8Y6U - chains 1 and C of the 11 polymer chains in the assembly; structure by electron microscopy, 3.97 A resolution.

[Chain 1]
Molecule: Non-template promoter DNA
From: Escherichia coli
Sequence (92 nucleotides; each row starts with the number of its first residue; numbers below 1 keep their minus sign (DG-4 is residue -4)):
    -4 GTAACCTATTAGTTTTTTTAATCTGAGCCATTATAAATTGTCCGTTGAGC
    46 TTCTACCAGCAAATACCTATAATGGGAGCTGTCACGGATGCA
Unresolved in the structure: -4 to 19

[Chain C]
Protein: DNA-directed RNA polymerase subunit beta
From: Escherichia coli K-12
Notes: EC 2.7.7.6
UniProt: P0A8V2 (RPOB_ECOLI); residues 1-1342 here = UniProt positions 1-1342
Amino-acid sequence (1342 residues; row label = number of the first residue in the row):
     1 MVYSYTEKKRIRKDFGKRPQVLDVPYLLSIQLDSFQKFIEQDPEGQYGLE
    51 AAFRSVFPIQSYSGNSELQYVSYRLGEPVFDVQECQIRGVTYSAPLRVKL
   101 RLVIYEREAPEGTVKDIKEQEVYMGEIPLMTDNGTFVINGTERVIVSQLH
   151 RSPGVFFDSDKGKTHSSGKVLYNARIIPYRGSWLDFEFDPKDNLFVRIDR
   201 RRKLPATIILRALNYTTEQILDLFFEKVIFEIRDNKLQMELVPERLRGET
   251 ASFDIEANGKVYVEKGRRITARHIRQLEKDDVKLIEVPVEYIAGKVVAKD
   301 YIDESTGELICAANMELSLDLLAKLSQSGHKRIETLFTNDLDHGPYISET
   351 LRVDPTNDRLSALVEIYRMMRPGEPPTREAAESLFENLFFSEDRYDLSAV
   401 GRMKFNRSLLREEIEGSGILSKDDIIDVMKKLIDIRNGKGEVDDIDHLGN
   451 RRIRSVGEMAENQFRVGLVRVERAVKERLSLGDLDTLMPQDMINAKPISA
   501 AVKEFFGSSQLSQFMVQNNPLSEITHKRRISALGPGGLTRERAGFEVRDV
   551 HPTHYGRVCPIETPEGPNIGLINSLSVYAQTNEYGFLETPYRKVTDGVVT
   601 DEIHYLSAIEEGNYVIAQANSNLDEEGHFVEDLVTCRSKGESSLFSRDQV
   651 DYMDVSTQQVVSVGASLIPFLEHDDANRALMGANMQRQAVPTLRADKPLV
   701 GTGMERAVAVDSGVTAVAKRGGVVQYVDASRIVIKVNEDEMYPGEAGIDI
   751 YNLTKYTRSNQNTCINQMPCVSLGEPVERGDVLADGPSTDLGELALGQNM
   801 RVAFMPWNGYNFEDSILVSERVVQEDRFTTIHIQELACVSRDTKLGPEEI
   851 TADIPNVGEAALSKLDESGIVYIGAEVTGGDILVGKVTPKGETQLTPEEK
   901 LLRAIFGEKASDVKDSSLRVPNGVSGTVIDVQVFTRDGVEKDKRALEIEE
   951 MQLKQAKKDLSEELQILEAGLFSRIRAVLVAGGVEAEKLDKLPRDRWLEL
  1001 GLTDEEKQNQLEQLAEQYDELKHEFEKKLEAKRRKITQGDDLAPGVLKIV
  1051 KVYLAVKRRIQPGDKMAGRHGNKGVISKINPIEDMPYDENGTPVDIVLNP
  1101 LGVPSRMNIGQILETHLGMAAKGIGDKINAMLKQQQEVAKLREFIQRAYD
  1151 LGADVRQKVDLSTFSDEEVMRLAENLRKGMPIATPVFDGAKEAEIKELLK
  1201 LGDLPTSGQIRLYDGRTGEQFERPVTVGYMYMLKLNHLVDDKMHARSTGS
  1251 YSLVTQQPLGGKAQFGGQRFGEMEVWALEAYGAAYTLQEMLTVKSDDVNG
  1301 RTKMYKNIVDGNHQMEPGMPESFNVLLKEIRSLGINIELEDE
Unresolved in the structure: 1-2
Differences from the reference sequence: engineered mutation Val516 (Asp in P0A8V2)
Swiss-Prot annotation at these positions:
  - modified residue (N6-acetyllysine): Lys1022, Lys1200
  - mutagenesis: Ile561 (I561S: Resistant to antibiotics salinamide A and B), Ile569 (I569S: Resistant to antibiotics salinamide A and B), Ala665 (A665E: Resistant to antibiotics salinamide A and B), Asp675 (D675A/G: Resistant to antibiotics salinamide A and B), Asn677 (N677H/K: Resistant to antibiotics salinamide A and B), Leu680 (L680M: Resistant to antibiotics salinamide A and B), Glu813 (E813K: Disrupts the enzyme's active center)

[Chain 1 / chain C interface]
Pairs across the interface (24; chain 1 residue first):
  DG69(1) - Glu374(C)  hydrogen bond to the base
  DG70(1) - Glu374(C)  base contact
  DG71(1) - Tyr367(C)  hydrogen bond to the base
  DG71(1) - Arg371(C)  base contact
  DG71(1) - Glu374(C)  hydrogen bond to the base
  DG71(1) - Arg473(C)  salt bridge to the phosphate
  DA72(1) - Arg473(C)  hydrogen bond to the base
  DG73(1) - Arg371(C)  base contact
  DC74(1) - Arg371(C)  base contact
  DT75(1) - Asp199(C)  base contact
  DT75(1) - Arg201(C)  hydrogen bond to the base
  DG76(1) - Gly181(C)  base contact
  DG76(1) - Ser182(C)  base contact
  DG76(1) - Trp183(C)  stacking on the base
  DG76(1) - Asp199(C)  hydrogen bond to the base
  DG76(1) - Arg200(C)  base contact
  DT77(1) - Arg175(C)  hydrogen bond to the base
  DT77(1) - Trp183(C)  base contact
  DT77(1) - Asp185(C)  base contact
  DT77(1) - Arg200(C)  hydrogen bond to the base
  DT77(1) - Gly537(C)  phosphate contact
  DT77(1) - Arg542(C)  salt bridge to the phosphate
  DC78(1) - Glu541(C)  sugar contact
  DC78(1) - Arg542(C)  salt bridge to the phosphate
Other interface residues (no listed pair), chain 1 (11 interface residues in all): DC80
Other interface residues (no listed pair), chain C (17 interface residues in all): Lys163, Leu538

[Overview]
Chain 1 and chain C form an interface of 11 and 17 residues respectively; the contacts include 8 hydrogen
bonds, 3 salt bridges and 1 aromatic stacking contact. Polar contacts include DG69(1)-Glu374(C),
DG71(1)-Tyr367(C) and DG71(1)-Glu374(C). Curated annotation (UniProt) lists 7 mutagenesis sites on chain C.
Chain 1 is Non-template promoter DNA (Escherichia coli) and chain C is DNA-directed RNA polymerase subunit
beta (Escherichia coli K-12); the structure, Cryo-EM structure of E.coli transcription initiation complex with
transcription factor GcvA, was determined by electron microscopy.
